Entry 4B3H (X-ray diffraction, 2.30 A resolution); this record covers chains C and D of the 4 polymer chains in the assembly.

# Chain C (and D)
Molecule: Fatty acid beta-oxidation complex beta-chain fada
Organism: Mycobacterium tuberculosis
Notes: EC 2.3.1.9; chain D of this document is another copy of the same molecule, construct and numbering; everything in this record applies to it too
UniProt: O53871 (Y0859_MYCTU); numbering as in UniProt (aligned over 1-403)
Sequence (403 residues; numbered 1 to 403; the number before each row is that of its first residue):
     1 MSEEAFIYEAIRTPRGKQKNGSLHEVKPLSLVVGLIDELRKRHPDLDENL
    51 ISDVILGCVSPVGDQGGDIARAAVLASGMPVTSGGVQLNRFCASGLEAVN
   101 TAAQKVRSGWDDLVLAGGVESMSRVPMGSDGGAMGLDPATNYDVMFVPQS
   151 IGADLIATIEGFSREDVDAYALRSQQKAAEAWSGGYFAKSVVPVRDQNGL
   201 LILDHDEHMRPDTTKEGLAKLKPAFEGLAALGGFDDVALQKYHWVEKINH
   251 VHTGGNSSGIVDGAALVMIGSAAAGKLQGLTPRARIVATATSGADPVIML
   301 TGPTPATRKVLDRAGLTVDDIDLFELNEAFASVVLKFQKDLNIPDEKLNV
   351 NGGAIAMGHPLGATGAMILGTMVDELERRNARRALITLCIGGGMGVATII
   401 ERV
Unresolved in the structure: 1, 225-228 (chain D: 226-227)

# How chain C and chain D interact
Pairs across the interface - 118 pairs, chain C then chain D:
  S2(C) with M1(D); S2(D)
  K27(C) with L136(D), hydrogen bond (side chain-backbone); D137(D)
  L29(C) with T140(D)
  D53(C) with R90(D), salt bridge
  P61(C) with P61(D), hydrophobic; D130(D)
  V62(C) with V62(D), hydrophobic; D130(D)
  G63(C) with D130(D), hydrogen bond (backbone-backbone); G132(D), hydrogen bond (backbone-backbone); A133(D); L136(D)
  D64(C) with A133(D); L136(D)
  G66(C) with D130(D); G132(D); A133(D), hydrogen bond (backbone-backbone)
  G67(C) with F91(D); D130(D), hydrogen bond (backbone-side chain); G132(D); M134(D)
  D68(C) with N89(D); R90(D); F91(D)
  I69(C) with A133(D), hydrophobic
  R71(C) with G392(D), hydrogen bond (side chain-backbone); G393(D); M394(D)
  A72(C) with A133(D), hydrophobic; M134(D), hydrophobic
  L75(C) with M134(D), hydrophobic; V144(D); G392(D)
  V81(C) with G293(D); A294(D); P296(D)
  T82(C) with S292(D); G293(D)
  G84(C) with R90(D); M394(D)
  G85(C) with R90(D); M394(D)
  V86(C) with N89(D); R90(D)
  Q87(C) with Q87(D), hydrogen bond; L88(D); N89(D), hydrogen bond (backbone-backbone)
  L88(C) with Q87(D)
  N89(C) with D68(D); V86(D); Q87(D), hydrogen bond (backbone-backbone)
  R90(C) with D53(D), salt bridge; D68(D); G84(D); G85(D)
  F91(C) with G67(D); D68(D)
  E97(C) with K105(D), salt bridge
  T101(C) with T101(D); K105(D), hydrogen bond
  Q104(C) with Q104(D); K105(D), hydrogen bond; S108(D); W110(D)
  K105(C) with E97(D), salt bridge; T101(D), hydrogen bond; Q104(D), hydrogen bond
  R107(C) with M1(D), hydrogen bond (backbone-backbone); S108(D), hydrogen bond (side chain-backbone); W110(D)
  S108(C) with M1(D); Q104(D); R107(D), hydrogen bond (backbone-side chain)
  W110(C) with Q104(D); R107(D); I286(D); V287(D); A288(D), hydrophobic; T289(D); R313(D), hydrogen bond (backbone-side chain)
  D111(C) with Q104(D), hydrogen bond
  D130(C) with P61(D); V62(D); G63(D), hydrogen bond (backbone-backbone); G66(D); G67(D), hydrogen bond (side chain-backbone)
  G131(C) with G63(D)
  G132(C) with G63(D), hydrogen bond (backbone-backbone); G66(D); G67(D)
  A133(C) with L29(D), hydrophobic
  M134(C) with G67(D); A72(D), hydrophobic; L75(D), hydrophobic
  D137(C) with K27(D), salt bridge
  T140(C) with L29(D)
  V144(C) with L75(D), hydrophobic
  I286(C) with W110(D)
  V287(C) with W110(D)
  A288(C) with W110(D), hydrophobic
  T289(C) with W110(D)
  T291(C) with S52(D), hydrogen bond (side chain-backbone)
  S292(C) with T82(D)
  G293(C) with V81(D); T82(D)
  A294(C) with V81(D)
  P296(C) with L75(D), hydrophobic; V81(D)
  R313(C) with W110(D), hydrogen bond (side chain-backbone)
  G392(C) with R71(D), hydrogen bond (backbone-side chain); L75(D)
  G393(C) with R71(D)
  M394(C) with D68(D); R71(D); G84(D); G85(D)
Other interface residues (no listed pair), chain C (60 interface residues in all): S52, A76, G109, A139, D295, K309
Other interface residues (no listed pair), chain D (60 interface residues in all): D64, A76, G109, D111, G131, T291, D295, K309

# Summary
Chain C and chain D each contribute 60 residues to their interface, with 24 hydrogen bonds and 5 salt bridges.
Polar contacts include D53(C)-R90(D), E97(C)-K105(D) and D137(C)-K27(D).
Chain C and chain D are both Fatty acid beta-oxidation complex beta-chain fada (Mycobacterium tuberculosis);
the structure, Crystal structure of Mycobacterium tuberculosis fatty acid beta- oxidation complex, was
determined by X-ray diffraction, deposited together with 4B3I and 4B3J.
